1HLS - chains A and B; structure by solution NMR.

[Chain A]
Molecule: Insulin
Organism: Homo sapiens
Notes: engineered mutation(s): TYR 16 B HIS
Reference sequence: P01308 (INS_HUMAN); residues 1-21 here correspond to UniProt positions 90-110 (UniProt number = residue number + 89)
Sequence (21 residues; numbered 1 to 21; the number before each row is that of its first residue):
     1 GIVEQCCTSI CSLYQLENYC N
Disulfides: Cys6-Cys11

[Chain B]
Molecule: Insulin
Organism: Homo sapiens
Notes: engineered mutation(s): TYR 16 B HIS
Reference sequence: P01308 (INS_HUMAN); residues 1-30 here correspond to UniProt positions 25-54 (UniProt number = residue number + 24)
Sequence (30 residues; row label = number of the first residue in the row):
     1 FVNQHLCGSH LVEALHLVCG ERGFFYTPKT
Differences from the reference sequence: conflict His16 (Tyr40 in P01308)

[Chain A / chain B interface]
Cross-chain cystine bridges: Cys7(A)-Cys7(B), Cys20(A)-Cys19(B)
Residue-residue contacts - 34 pairs, chain A then chain B:
  Gly1(A) with Thr27(B)
  Ile2(A) with Leu11(B); Tyr26(B)
  Val3(A) with Tyr26(B)
  Cys6(A) with His5(B); Leu6(B); Leu11(B)
  Cys7(A) with His5(B); Leu6(B); Cys7(B), disulfide
  Thr8(A) with His5(B)
  Ser9(A) with His5(B)
  Ile10(A) with Asn3(B); Gln4(B); His5(B)
  Leu13(A) with Phe1(B); Val18(B)
  Leu16(A) with Leu11(B); Ala14(B); Leu15(B); Val18(B)
  Glu17(A) with Val18(B)
  Asn18(A) with Phe25(B)
  Tyr19(A) with Leu15(B); Cys19(B); Phe24(B); Phe25(B); Tyr26(B); Thr27(B)
  Cys20(A) with Val18(B); Cys19(B), disulfide; Gly23(B); Phe25(B)
  Asn21(A) with Gly23(B)
Also at the interface, not in a pair above, chain A (16 interface residues in all): Cys11

[Overview]
The chain A/chain B interface involves 16 residues from each chain, with 2 disulfide bonds.
Chain A is Insulin and chain B is Insulin, both from Homo sapiens; the structure, NMR structure of the human
insulin-HIS(B16), was determined by solution NMR.
